8CLI - chains A and D of the 5 polymer chains in the assembly; structure by electron microscopy, 3.20 A resolution.

# Chain A
Name: General transcription factor 3C polypeptide 1
From: Homo sapiens
Reference sequence: Q12789 (TF3C1_HUMAN); residues 1-2109 here = UniProt positions 1-2109
Chain sequence (2158 residues; row label = number of the first residue in the row):
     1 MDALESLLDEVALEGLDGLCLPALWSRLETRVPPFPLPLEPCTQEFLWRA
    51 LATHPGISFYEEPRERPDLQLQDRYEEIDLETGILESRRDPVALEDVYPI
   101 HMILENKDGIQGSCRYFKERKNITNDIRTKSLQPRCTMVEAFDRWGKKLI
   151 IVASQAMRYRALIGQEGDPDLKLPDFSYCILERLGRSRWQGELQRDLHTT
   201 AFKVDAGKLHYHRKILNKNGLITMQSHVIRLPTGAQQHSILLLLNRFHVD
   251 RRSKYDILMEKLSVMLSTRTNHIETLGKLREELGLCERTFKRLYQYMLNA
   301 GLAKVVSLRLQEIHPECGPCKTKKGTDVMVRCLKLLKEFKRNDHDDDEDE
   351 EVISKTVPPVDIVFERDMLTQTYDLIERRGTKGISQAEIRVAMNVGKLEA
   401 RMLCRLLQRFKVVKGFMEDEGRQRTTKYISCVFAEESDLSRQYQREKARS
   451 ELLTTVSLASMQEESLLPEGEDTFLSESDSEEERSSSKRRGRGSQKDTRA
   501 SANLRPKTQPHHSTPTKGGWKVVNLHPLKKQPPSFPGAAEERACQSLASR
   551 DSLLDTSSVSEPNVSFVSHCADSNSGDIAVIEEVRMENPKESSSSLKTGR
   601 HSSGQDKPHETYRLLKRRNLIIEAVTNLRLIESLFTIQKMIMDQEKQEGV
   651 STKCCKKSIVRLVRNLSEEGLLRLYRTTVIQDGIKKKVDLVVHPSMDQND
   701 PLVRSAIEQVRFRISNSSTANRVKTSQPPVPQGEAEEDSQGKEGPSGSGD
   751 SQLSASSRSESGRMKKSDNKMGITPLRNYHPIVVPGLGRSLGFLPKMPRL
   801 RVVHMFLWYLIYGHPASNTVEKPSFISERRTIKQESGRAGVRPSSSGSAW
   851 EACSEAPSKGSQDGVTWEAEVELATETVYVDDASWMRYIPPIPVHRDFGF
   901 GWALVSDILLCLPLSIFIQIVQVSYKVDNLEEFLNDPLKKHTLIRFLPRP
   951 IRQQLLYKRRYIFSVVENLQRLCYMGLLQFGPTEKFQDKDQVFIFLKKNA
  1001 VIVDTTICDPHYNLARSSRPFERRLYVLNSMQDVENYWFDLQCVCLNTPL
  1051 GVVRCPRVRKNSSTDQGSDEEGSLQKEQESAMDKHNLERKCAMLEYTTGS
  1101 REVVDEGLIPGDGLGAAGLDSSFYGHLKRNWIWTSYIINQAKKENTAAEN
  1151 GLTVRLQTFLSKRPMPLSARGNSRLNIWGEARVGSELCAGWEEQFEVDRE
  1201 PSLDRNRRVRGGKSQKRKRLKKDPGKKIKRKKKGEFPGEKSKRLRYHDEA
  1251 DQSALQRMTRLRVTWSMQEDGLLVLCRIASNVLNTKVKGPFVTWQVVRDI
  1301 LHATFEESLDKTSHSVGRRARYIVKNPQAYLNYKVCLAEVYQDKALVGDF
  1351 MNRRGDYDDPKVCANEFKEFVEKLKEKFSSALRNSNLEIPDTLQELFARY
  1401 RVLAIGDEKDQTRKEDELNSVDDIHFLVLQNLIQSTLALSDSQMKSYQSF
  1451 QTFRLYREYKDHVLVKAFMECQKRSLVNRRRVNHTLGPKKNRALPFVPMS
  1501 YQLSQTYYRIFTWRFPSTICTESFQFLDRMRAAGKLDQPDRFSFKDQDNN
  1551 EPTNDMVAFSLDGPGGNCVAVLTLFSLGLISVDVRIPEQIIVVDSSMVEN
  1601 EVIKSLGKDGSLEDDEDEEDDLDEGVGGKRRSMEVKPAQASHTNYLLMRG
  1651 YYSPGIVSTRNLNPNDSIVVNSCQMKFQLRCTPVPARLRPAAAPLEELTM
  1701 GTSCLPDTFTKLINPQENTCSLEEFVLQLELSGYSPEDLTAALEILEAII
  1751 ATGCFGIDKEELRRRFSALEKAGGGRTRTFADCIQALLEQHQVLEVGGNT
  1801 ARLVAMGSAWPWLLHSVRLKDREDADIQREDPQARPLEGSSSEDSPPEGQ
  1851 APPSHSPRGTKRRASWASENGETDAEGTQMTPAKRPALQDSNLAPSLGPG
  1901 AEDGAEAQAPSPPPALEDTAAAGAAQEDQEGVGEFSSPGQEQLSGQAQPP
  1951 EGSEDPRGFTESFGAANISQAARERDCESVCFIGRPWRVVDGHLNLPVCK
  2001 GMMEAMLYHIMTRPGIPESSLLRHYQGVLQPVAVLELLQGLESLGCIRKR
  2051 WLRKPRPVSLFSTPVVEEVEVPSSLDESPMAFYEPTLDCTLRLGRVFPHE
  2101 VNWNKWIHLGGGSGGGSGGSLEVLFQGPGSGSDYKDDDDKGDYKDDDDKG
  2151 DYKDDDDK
Not modelled in the structure: 315-327, 338-355, 460-578, 586-609, 717-2158
Construct notes: expression tag (2110-2158)
Swiss-Prot annotation at these positions:
  - modified residue (Phosphoserine): Ser-667, Ser-739, Ser-1062, Ser-1068, Ser-1253, Ser-1611, Ser-1632, Ser-1653, Ser-1856, Ser-1865, Ser-1868, Ser-1896, Ser-1911, Ser-1969
  - cross-link (Glycyl lysine isopeptide (Lys-Gly)): Lys-529 (interchain with G-Cter in SUMO2), Lys-770 (interchain with G-Cter in SUMO2), Lys-833 (interchain with G-Cter in SUMO2), Lys-1142 (interchain with G-Cter in SUMO2)
From the paper describing this entry:
  - binding site for the 35-nt DNA strand (chain D): Arg-401, Arg-422, Gln-423, Lys-657

# Chain D
Molecule: 35-nt DNA strand
Sequence (35 nucleotides; numbered 2 to 36; the number before each row is that of its first residue):
     2 AAAGGTTGTGGGTTCGAGTCCCACCAGAGTCGCTT

# Chain A / chain D interface
Residue-residue contacts (28):
  Gln-194(A) with DT14(D), hydrogen bond to the phosphate; DT15(D), phosphate contact
  Arg-195(A) with DT14(D), hydrogen bond to the phosphate
  His-198(A) with DG13(D), sugar contact; DT14(D), salt bridge to the phosphate
  Thr-199(A) with DG13(D), phosphate contact
  Ala-206(A) with DT15(D), base contact
  His-210(A) with DT15(D), salt bridge to the phosphate
  Arg-213(A) with DT15(D), salt bridge to the phosphate
  Ile-240(A) with DT14(D), hydrogen bond to the phosphate
  Arg-331(A) with DG5(D), hydrogen bond to the phosphate; DG6(D), salt bridge to the phosphate
  Gln-386(A) with DG19(D), phosphate contact
  Ala-387(A) with DA18(D), phosphate contact
  Arg-401(A) with DT20(D), hydrogen bond to the base
  Arg-422(A) with DT15(D), hydrogen bond to the base; DC16(D), base contact
  Gln-423(A) with DC16(D), hydrogen bond to the base; DG17(D), hydrogen bond to the sugar; DA18(D), sugar contact
  Thr-425(A) with DA18(D), sugar contact
  Thr-426(A) with DG19(D), hydrogen bond to the phosphate
  Phe-635(A) with DG9(D), phosphate contact; DT10(D), phosphate contact
  Lys-656(A) with DT10(D), salt bridge to the phosphate
  Lys-657(A) with DG12(D), base contact; DG13(D), hydrogen bond to the base
  Lys-687(A) with DG11(D), salt bridge to the phosphate
Interface residues without a listed pair, chain A (27 interface residues in all): Gly-207, Ser-239, Tyr-294, Gln-295, Met-417, Arg-424, Gln-638
Interface residues without a listed pair, chain D (16 interface residues in all): DT7, DC21

# Overview
The interface between chain A and chain D involves 27 residues on one side and 16 on the other; the contacts
include 10 hydrogen bonds and 6 salt bridges. Polar contacts include Arg-401(A)/DT20(D), Arg-422(A)/DT15(D)
and Gln-423(A)/DC16(D). The paper reports a binding site for the 35-nt DNA strand (chain D) at Arg-401(A),
Arg-422(A) and Gln-423(A) among others.
Here chain A is General transcription factor 3C polypeptide 1 (Homo sapiens) and chain D is a 35-nt DNA
strand. Entry 8CLI (TFIIIC TauB-DNA monomer) was determined by electron microscopy together with 8CLJ, 8CLK
and 8CLL from the same study.
